1VEL - chains C and D of the 6 polymer chains in the assembly; structure by X-ray diffraction, 2.99 A resolution.

[Chain C (and D)]
Molecule: starvation-induced DNA protecting protein
Organism: Mycobacterium smegmatis
Notes: chain D of this document is another copy of the same molecule, construct and numbering; everything in this record applies to it too
UniProtKB: Q8VP75 (Q8VP75_MYCSM); numbering as in UniProt (aligned over 1-183)
Sequence (183 residues; each row starts with the number of its first residue):
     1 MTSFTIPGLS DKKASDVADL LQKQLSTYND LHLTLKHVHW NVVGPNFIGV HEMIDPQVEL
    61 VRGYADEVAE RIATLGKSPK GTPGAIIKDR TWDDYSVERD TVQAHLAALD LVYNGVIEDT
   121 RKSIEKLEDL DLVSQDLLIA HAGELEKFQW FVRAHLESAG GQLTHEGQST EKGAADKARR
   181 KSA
Not modelled in the structure: 1-2, 169-183 (chain D: 1-2, 166-183)
Bound ions: Cd2+ site 1: H39 (shared with 2 residues of chain E); Cd2+ site 2: D66, E70 (shared with 1 residue of chain E); Cd2+ site 3: E118 (shared with 1 residue of chain F); Cd2+ site 4: D119 (shared with D129(D) of chain D); Na+: E128 (together with sulfate ion) (shared with 1 residue of chain A; 1 residue of chain B); Cd2+ site 5: D136 (shared with 1 residue of chain A; 1 residue of chain B)

[How chain C and chain D interact]
Pairs across the interface - 21 pairs, chain C then chain D:
  W40(C) - W150(D)
  V43(C) - A154(D)
  V43(C) - E157(D)
  G44(C) - A154(D)  hydrogen bond (backbone-backbone)
  G44(C) - H155(D)
  P45(C) - N46(D)  hydrogen bond (backbone-side chain)
  P45(C) - Q103(D)
  P45(C) - H155(D)  hydrogen bond (backbone-side chain)
  F47(C) - F151(D)
  F47(C) - A154(D)  hydrophobic
  F47(C) - H155(D)
  I48(C) - G49(D)
  I48(C) - M53(D)  hydrophobic
  I48(C) - F151(D)  hydrophobic
  I48(C) - H155(D)
  H51(C) - F151(D)
  R99(C) - E157(D)  salt bridge
  R99(C) - G160(D)  hydrogen bond (side chain-backbone)
  R99(C) - G161(D)
  D100(C) - A159(D)
  T101(C) - A159(D)
Also at the interface, not in a pair above, chain C (11 interface residues in all): N46
Also at the interface, not in a pair above, chain D (14 interface residues in all): V50, S158

[Overview]
Chain C and chain D form an interface of 11 and 14 residues respectively, with 4 hydrogen bonds and 1 salt
bridge. Among the polar pairs are R99(C)-E157(D), P45(C)-N46(D) and P45(C)-H155(D). D66(C) and E70(C) form the
Cd2+ site 2.
Chain C and chain D are both starvation-induced DNA protecting protein (Mycobacterium smegmatis); the
structure, Mycobacterium smegmatis Dps tetragonal form, was determined by X-ray diffraction (same publication
as 1VEI and 1VEQ).
